8I0N - chains B and U of the 8 polymer chains in the assembly; structure by electron microscopy, 3.26 A resolution.

== Chain B ==
Protein: Beta-arrestin-1
Organism: Rattus norvegicus
Reference sequence: P29066 (ARRB1_RAT); residue numbers follow UniProt; this construct covers 1-418
Chain sequence (418 residues; each row starts with the number of its first residue):
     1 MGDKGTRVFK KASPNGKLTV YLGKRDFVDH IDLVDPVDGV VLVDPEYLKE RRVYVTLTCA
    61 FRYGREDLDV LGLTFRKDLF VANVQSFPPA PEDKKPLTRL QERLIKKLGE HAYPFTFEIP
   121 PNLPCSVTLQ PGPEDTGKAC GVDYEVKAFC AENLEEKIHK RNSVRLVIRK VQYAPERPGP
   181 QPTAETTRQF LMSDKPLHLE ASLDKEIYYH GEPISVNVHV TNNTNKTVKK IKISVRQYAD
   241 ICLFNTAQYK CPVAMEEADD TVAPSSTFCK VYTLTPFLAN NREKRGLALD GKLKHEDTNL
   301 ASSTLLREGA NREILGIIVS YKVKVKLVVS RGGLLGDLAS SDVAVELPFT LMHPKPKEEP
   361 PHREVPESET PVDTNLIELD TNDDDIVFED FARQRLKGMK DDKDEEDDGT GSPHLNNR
Not modelled in the structure: 1-6, 369-418
UniProt features mapped onto this chain:
  - binding site (1D-myo-inositol hexakisphosphate): Lys250, Met255, Lys324, Lys326
  - modified residue: Tyr47 (Phosphotyrosine), Ser412 (Phosphoserine)
  - mutagenesis: Val53 (V53D: Inhibits internalization of EDNRA, EDNRB and ADRB2. No effect on interaction with SRC; impairs ADRB2- and HTR1A-mediated ERK phosphorylation; impairs sequestration of ADRB2), Pro91 (P91G: Impairs interaction with SRC; impairs ADRB2- and HTR1A-mediated ERK phosphorylation; no effect on sequestration of ADRB2; when associated with E-121), Pro121 (P121E: Impairs interaction with SRC; impairs ADRB2- and HTR1A-mediated ERK phosphorylation; no effect on sequestration of ADRB2; when associated with G-91), Ser412 (S412A: Abolishes phosphorylation and inhibits ADRB2 endocytosis; no effect on interaction with ADRB2; S412D: Impairs interaction with SRC ...)

== Chain U ==
Protein: C5a anaphylatoxin chemotactic receptor 1
Reference sequence: P21730 (C5AR1_HUMAN); residues 334-342 here = UniProt positions 334-342
Chain sequence (20 residues; numbered 331 to 350; the number before each row is that of its first residue):
   331 ESKSFTRSTV DTMAQKTQAV
Not modelled in the structure: 331-333, 343-350
Modified / non-standard residues: Ser332, Ser334, Ser338 (phosphoserine; SEP); Thr336, Thr339, Thr342 (phosphothreonine; TPO)
Construct notes: expression tag (331-333, 343-350)
UniProt features mapped onto this chain:
  - modified residue (Phosphoserine): Ser334, Ser338

== Chain B / chain U interface ==
Residue-residue contacts (18; chain B residue first):
  Arg7(B) - Ser338(U)
  Arg7(B) - Thr339(U)
  Val8(B) - Ser338(U)
  Val8(B) - Thr339(U)  hydrogen bond (backbone-backbone)
  Val8(B) - Asp341(U)
  Phe9(B) - Arg337(U)
  Lys10(B) - Thr336(U)
  Lys10(B) - Arg337(U)  hydrogen bond (backbone-backbone)
  Lys10(B) - Thr339(U)
  Lys11(B) - Thr336(U)
  Arg25(B) - Thr336(U)
  Leu100(B) - Asp341(U)
  Arg103(B) - Asp341(U)
  Lys107(B) - Thr339(U)
  Lys107(B) - Val340(U)  hydrogen bond (side chain-backbone)
  Lys107(B) - Asp341(U)
  Lys107(B) - Thr342(U)
  Lys294(B) - Thr336(U)
Also at the interface, not in a pair above, chain B (15 interface residues in all): Ala12, Tyr21, Leu104, Arg165, Leu166
Also at the interface, not in a pair above, chain U (9 interface residues in all): Ser334, Phe335

== Overview ==
Chain B and chain U form an interface of 15 and 9 residues respectively, with 3 hydrogen bonds. Among the
polar pairs are Lys107(B)-Val340(U), Val8(B)-Thr339(U) and Lys10(B)-Arg337(U). Curated annotation (UniProt)
lists 4 residues binding 1D-myo-inositol hexakisphosphate and 4 mutagenesis sites on chain B.
Chain B is Beta-arrestin-1 (Rattus norvegicus) and chain U is C5a anaphylatoxin chemotactic receptor 1; the
structure, Structure of beta-arrestin1 in complex with a phosphopeptide corresponding to the human C5a
anaphylatoxin chemotactic receptor ..., was determined by electron microscopy, deposited together with 8GO8,
8GOC, 8GOO, 8GP3, 8I0Q, 8I0Z and 8I10.
